PDB entry 6THZ | X-ray diffraction, 2.38 A resolution | chain A

[Chain A]
Protein: Interleukin-1 receptor-associated kinase 4
From: Homo sapiens
Notes: EC 2.7.11.1
Reference sequence: Q9NWZ3 (IRAK4_HUMAN), isoform Q9NWZ3-2; residues 154-460 here correspond to UniProt positions 30-336 (UniProt number = residue number - 124)
Sequence (308 residues; row label = number of the first residue in the row):
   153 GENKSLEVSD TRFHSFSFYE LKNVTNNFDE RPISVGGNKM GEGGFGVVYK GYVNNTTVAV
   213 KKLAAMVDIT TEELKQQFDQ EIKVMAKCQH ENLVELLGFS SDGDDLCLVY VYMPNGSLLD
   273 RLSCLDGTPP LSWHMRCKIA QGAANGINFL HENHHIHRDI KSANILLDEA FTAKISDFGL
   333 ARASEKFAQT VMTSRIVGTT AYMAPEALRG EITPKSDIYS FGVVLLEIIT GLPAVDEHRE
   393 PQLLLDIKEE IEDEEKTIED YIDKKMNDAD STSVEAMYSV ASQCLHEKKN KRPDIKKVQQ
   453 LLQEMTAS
Unresolved in the structure: 153-164, 187-188, 195-197, 216-225, 253-258, 336-341, 459-460
Construct notes: expression tag (153)
Modified positions: Thr345 (phosphothreonine; TPO); Ser346 (phosphoserine; SEP)
Small-molecule neighbours: NB5 (7-fluoranyl-N-[1-(2-methyl-2-azaspiro[3.3]heptan-6-yl)pyrazol-4-yl]-4-(1-methylcyclopropyl)oxy-6-(2-methylpyrimidin-5-yl)pyrido[3,2-d]pyrimidin-2-amine): Met192, Gly193, Val200, Ala211, Lys213, Glu233, Val246, Tyr262, Val263, Tyr264, Met265, Pro266, Asn267, Gly268, Ser269, Asp272, Arg273, Thr280, Leu318, Ser328, Asp329

[Overview]
Bound to chain A: compound NB5.
Chain A is Interleukin-1 receptor-associated kinase 4 (Homo sapiens); the structure, IRAK4 IN COMPLEX WITH
inhibitor, was determined by X-ray diffraction, deposited together with 6THW, 6THX, 6TI8 and 6TIA.
